Entry 7AAV (electron microscopy, 4.20 A resolution (low resolution: residue-level contacts below are approximate; hydrogen-bond / salt-bridge calls are withheld)); this record covers chains K and 5 of the 17 polymer chains in the assembly.

Chain K:
Protein: Microfibrillar-associated protein 1
Source organism: Homo sapiens
UniProtKB: P55081 (MFAP1_HUMAN); numbering as in UniProt (aligned over 1-439)
Amino-acid sequence (439 residues; row label = number of the first residue in the row):
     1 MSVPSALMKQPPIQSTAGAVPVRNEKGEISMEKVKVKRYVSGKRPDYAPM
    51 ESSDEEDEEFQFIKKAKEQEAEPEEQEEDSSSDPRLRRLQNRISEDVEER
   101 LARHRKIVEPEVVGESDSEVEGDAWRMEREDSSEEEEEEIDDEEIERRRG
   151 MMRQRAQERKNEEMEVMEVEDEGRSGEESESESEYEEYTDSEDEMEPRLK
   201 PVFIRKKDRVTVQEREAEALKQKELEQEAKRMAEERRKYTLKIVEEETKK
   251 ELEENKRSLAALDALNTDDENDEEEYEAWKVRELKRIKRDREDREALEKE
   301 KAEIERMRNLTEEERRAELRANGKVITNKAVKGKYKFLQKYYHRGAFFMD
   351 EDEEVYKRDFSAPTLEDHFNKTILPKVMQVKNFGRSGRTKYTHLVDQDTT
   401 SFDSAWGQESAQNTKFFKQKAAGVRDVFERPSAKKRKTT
Not modelled in the structure: 1-270, 394-439
Curated features (UniProtKB/Swiss-Prot):
  - modified residue: Ser-2 (N-acetylserine), Ser-52 (Phosphoserine), Ser-53 (Phosphoserine), Ser-94 (Phosphoserine), Ser-116 (Phosphoserine), Ser-118 (Phosphoserine), Ser-132 (Phosphoserine), Ser-133 (Phosphoserine), Thr-267 (Phosphothreonine), Ser-361 (Phosphoserine), Ser-432 (Phosphoserine)
  - cross-link (Glycyl lysine isopeptide (Lys-Gly)): Lys-67 (interchain with G-Cter in SUMO2), Lys-249 (interchain with G-Cter in SUMO2), Lys-357 (interchain with G-Cter in SUMO2), Lys-371 (interchain with G-Cter in SUMO2), Lys-381 (interchain with G-Cter in SUMO2), Lys-415 (interchain with G-Cter in SUMO2), Lys-418 (interchain with G-Cter in SUMO2)

Chain 5:
Molecule: U5 snRNA
Source organism: Homo sapiens
Sequence (116 nucleotides; row label = number of the first residue in the row):
     1 AUACUCUGGUUUCUCUUCAGAUCGCAUAAAUCUUUCGCCUUUUACUAAAG
    51 AUUUCCGUGGAGAGGAACAACUCUGAGUCUUAACCCAAUUUUUUGAGCCU
   101 UGCCUUGGCAAGGCUA
Not modelled in the structure: 1-6, 76-116

How chain K and chain 5 interact:
Residue-residue contacts - 14 pairs, chain K then chain 5:
  Asn-382(K) with U40(5)
  Phe-383(K) with C38(5); C39(5); U40(5)
  Gly-384(K) with C38(5)
  Arg-385(K) with G37(5); C38(5); C39(5)
  Ser-386(K) with G37(5); C45(5); U46(5)
  Arg-388(K) with C36(5); G37(5); U46(5)
Other interface residues (no listed pair), chain K (7 interface residues in all): Gly-387

Summary:
The chain K/chain 5 interface involves 7 residues from each chain.
Here chain K is Microfibrillar-associated protein 1 and chain 5 is U5 snRNA, both from Homo sapiens. Entry
7AAV (Human pre-Bact-2 spliceosome core structure) was determined by electron microscopy, deposited together
with 7ABF and 7ABH.
